5TLH - chains B and C of the 4 polymer chains in the assembly; structure by X-ray diffraction, 2.20 A resolution.

Chain B (and C):
Protein: Fructose-bisphosphate aldolase A
From: Oryctolagus cuniculus
Notes: EC 4.1.2.13; chain C of this document is another copy of the same molecule, construct and numbering; everything in this record applies to it too
UniProt: P00883 (ALDOA_RABIT); residues 1-363 here correspond to UniProt positions 2-364 (UniProt number = residue number + 1)
Chain sequence (363 residues; numbered 1 to 363; the number before each row is that of its first residue):
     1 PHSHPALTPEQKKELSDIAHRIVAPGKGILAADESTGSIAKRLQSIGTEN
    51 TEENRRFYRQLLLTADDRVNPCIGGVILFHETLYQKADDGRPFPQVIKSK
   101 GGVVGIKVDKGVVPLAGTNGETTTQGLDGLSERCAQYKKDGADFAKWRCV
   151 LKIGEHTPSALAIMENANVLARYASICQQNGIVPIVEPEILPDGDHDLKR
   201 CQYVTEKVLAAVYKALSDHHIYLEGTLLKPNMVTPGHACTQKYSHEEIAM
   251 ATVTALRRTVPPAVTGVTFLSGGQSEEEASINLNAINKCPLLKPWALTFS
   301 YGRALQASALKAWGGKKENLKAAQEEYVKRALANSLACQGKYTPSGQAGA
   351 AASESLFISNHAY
Not modelled in the structure: 345-358 (chain C: 347-358)
Swiss-Prot annotation at these positions:
  - active site: E187 (Proton acceptor), K229 (Schiff-base intermediate with dihydroxyacetone-P)
  - binding site (beta-D-fructose 1,6-bisphosphate): R42, S271 to G273, S300, R303
  - site: C72 (Essential for substrate cleavage), K107 (Essential for substrate cleavage), K146 (Alkylation inactivates the enzyme), H361 (Alkylation inactivates the enzyme), Y363 (Necessary for preference for fructose 1,6-bisphosphate over fructose 1-phosphate)
  - modified residue: T8 (Phosphothreonine), S35 (Phosphoserine), S38 (Phosphoserine), K41 (N6-acetyllysine), S45 (Phosphoserine), K98 (N6-(2-hydroxyisobutyryl)lysine), K107 (N6-acetyllysine), K110 (N6-acetyllysine), S131 (Phosphoserine), K146 (N6-(2-hydroxyisobutyryl)lysine), S271 (Phosphoserine), K311 (N6-malonyllysine), K329 (N6-acetyllysine), N360 (Deamidated asparagine)
  - cross-link: K41 (Glycyl lysine isopeptide (Lys-Gly) (interchain with G-Cter in SUMO1))
Ligand contacts:
  - methylenediphosphonic acid (MDN): D33, E34, S35, S38, K107, K146, R148
  - RD2 ([(6-hydroxynaphthalen-2-yl)methylene]bis(phosphonic acid)): E34, K41, R42, S45, G302, R303, Q306, A307, L310, K311

Interface between chain B and chain C:
Pairs across the interface (71):
  P1(B) - T157(C)
  P1(B) - P158(C)
  P1(B) - R200(C)  hydrogen bond (backbone-side chain)
  P1(B) - Y203(C)
  P1(B) - V204(C)
  H2(B) - G154(C)
  H2(B) - E155(C)  salt bridge
  H2(B) - R200(C)  hydrogen bond
  H2(B) - Y203(C)
  S3(B) - Y203(C)
  P9(B) - H361(C)
  K12(B) - H361(C)
  K12(B) - Y363(C)  hydrogen bond (side chain-backbone)
  K13(B) - H361(C)
  S16(B) - H361(C)
  G154(B) - H2(C)
  E155(B) - H2(C)  salt bridge
  T157(B) - P1(C)
  P158(B) - P1(C)
  R200(B) - P1(C)  hydrogen bond (side chain-backbone)
  R200(B) - H2(C)  hydrogen bond
  Y203(B) - P1(C)
  Y203(B) - H2(C)
  Y203(B) - S3(C)
  Y203(B) - H220(C)
  V204(B) - P1(C)
  K207(B) - S217(C)  hydrogen bond (side chain-backbone)
  K207(B) - H220(C)  hydrogen bond
  A210(B) - K214(C)
  A210(B) - S217(C)
  A211(B) - K214(C)
  K214(B) - A210(C)
  K214(B) - A211(C)
  K214(B) - K214(C)
  S217(B) - K207(C)  hydrogen bond (backbone-side chain)
  S217(B) - A210(C)
  H220(B) - Y203(C)
  H220(B) - K207(C)  hydrogen bond
  Y222(B) - R258(C)
  Y222(B) - H361(C)  hydrogen bond
  L223(B) - R258(C)
  E224(B) - R258(C)  salt bridge
  R257(B) - P261(C)
  R257(B) - P262(C)
  R257(B) - A263(C)  hydrogen bond (backbone-backbone)
  R258(B) - Y222(C)
  R258(B) - L223(C)
  R258(B) - E224(C)  salt bridge
  R258(B) - P261(C)
  R258(B) - A263(C)
  T259(B) - P261(C)
  V260(B) - P262(C)
  P261(B) - R257(C)
  P261(B) - R258(C)
  P261(B) - T259(C)
  P262(B) - R257(C)
  P262(B) - V260(C)
  P262(B) - P294(C)  hydrophobic
  P262(B) - W295(C)  hydrophobic
  A263(B) - R257(C)  hydrogen bond (backbone-backbone)
  A263(B) - R258(C)
  L292(B) - P294(C)  hydrophobic
  P294(B) - P262(C)  hydrophobic
  P294(B) - L292(C)  hydrophobic
  W295(B) - P262(C)  hydrophobic
  H361(B) - P9(C)
  H361(B) - K12(C)
  H361(B) - K13(C)
  H361(B) - S16(C)
  H361(B) - Y222(C)  hydrogen bond
  Y363(B) - K12(C)  hydrogen bond (backbone-side chain)
Other interface residues (no listed pair), chain B (38 interface residues in all): H156, T254, A362
Other interface residues (no listed pair), chain C (37 interface residues in all): H156, T254

In short:
38 residues of chain B face 37 of chain C across their interface; the contacts include 14 hydrogen bonds and 4
salt bridges. Polar contacts include H2(B)-E155(C), E224(B)-R258(C) and P1(B)-R200(C). Ligands of chain B:
compound RD2 and methylenediphosphonic acid.
Both chains are Fructose-bisphosphate aldolase A (Oryctolagus cuniculus). Entry 5TLH
(Fructose-1,6-bisphosphate aldolase from rabbit muscle in complex with the inhibitor 2-naphthol
6-bisphosphonate) was determined by X-ray diffraction (same publication as 5TLE, 5TLW and 5TLZ).
